Entry 4FL4 (X-ray diffraction, 2.80 A resolution); this record covers chains B and C of the 3 polymer chains in the assembly.

Chain B:
Protein: Scaffolding dockerin binding protein A
Source organism: Clostridium thermocellum
Notes: fragment: type II cohesin
UniProt: P71143 (P71143_CLOTM); residues 14-187 here correspond to UniProt positions 27-200 (UniProt number = residue number + 13)
Chain sequence (187 residues; row label = number of the first residue in the row):
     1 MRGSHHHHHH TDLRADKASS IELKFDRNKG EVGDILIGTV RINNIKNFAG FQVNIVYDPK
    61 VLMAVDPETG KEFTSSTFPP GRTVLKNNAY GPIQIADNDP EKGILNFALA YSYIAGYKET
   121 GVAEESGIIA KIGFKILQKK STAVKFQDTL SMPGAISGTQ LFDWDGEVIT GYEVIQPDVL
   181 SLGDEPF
Not modelled in the structure: 1-17, 183-187
Differences from the reference sequence: expression tag (1-13); conflict Phe187 (Tyr200 in P71143)

Chain C:
Protein: Cellulosome anchoring protein cohesin region
Source organism: Clostridium thermocellum
Notes: fragment: type I cohesin, X module, type II dockerin
UniProt: C7HJU1 (C7HJU1_CLOTM); residues 2-313 here correspond to UniProt positions 9-320 (UniProt number = residue number + 7)
Chain sequence (321 residues; numbered 1 to 321; the number before each row is that of its first residue):
     1 MPTITPNKLT LKIGRAEGRP GDTVEIPVNL YGVPQKGIAS GDFVVSYDPN VLEIIEIEPG
    61 ELIVDPNPTK SFDTAVYPDR KMIVFLFAED SGTGAYAITE DGVFATIVAK VKEGAPEGFS
   121 AIEISEFGAF ADNDLVEVET DLINGGVLVT NKPVIEGYKV SGYILPDFSF DATVAPLVKA
   181 GFKVEIVGTE LYAVTDANGY FEITGVPANA SGYTLKISRA TYLDRVIANV VVTGDTSVST
   241 SQAPIMMWVG DIVKDNSINL LDVAEVIRCF NATKGSANYV EELDINRNGA INMQDIMIVH
   301 KHFGATSSDY DAQLEHHHHH H
Not modelled in the structure: 1-5, 314-321
Differences from the reference sequence: initiating methionine (1); expression tag (314-321)
Ion coordination: Ca2+ site 1: Asp251, Val253, Asp255, Ser257, Asp262; Ca2+ site 2: Asp284, Asn286, Asn288, Ala290, Asp295

Chain B / chain C interface:
Contacting residue pairs (40; chain B residue first):
  Ala49(B) with Met297(C)
  Phe51(B) with Met293(C)
  Gln52(B) with Phe270(C); Asn271(C), hydrogen bond; Asn292(C); Met293(C), hydrogen bond (side chain-backbone)
  Ile93(B) with His300(C)
  Ile95(B) with Ile267(C), hydrophobic; Phe270(C), hydrophobic; Ile296(C), hydrophobic
  Asp97(B) with Asn271(C), hydrogen bond
  Asn106(B) with Asn271(C), hydrogen bond
  Ala108(B) with Met293(C), hydrophobic
  Leu109(B) with Met293(C)
  Ala110(B) with Met293(C), hydrophobic; Met297(C), hydrophobic
  Tyr111(B) with His300(C), hydrogen bond (backbone-side chain)
  Ser112(B) with His300(C), hydrogen bond; Phe303(C)
  Ile114(B) with Met297(C), hydrophobic; His300(C)
  Leu150(B) with Thr273(C); Ala290(C)
  Ser151(B) with Asn271(C), hydrogen bond (side chain-backbone); Thr273(C); Ala290(C); Asn292(C), hydrogen bond (backbone-side chain)
  Pro153(B) with Asn288(C); Ala290(C)
  Gln160(B) with Gln294(C)
  Phe162(B) with Met293(C), hydrophobic; Gln294(C); Met297(C), hydrophobic
  Asp163(B) with Met297(C)
  Asp165(B) with Lys301(C)
  Gly166(B) with Met297(C); Lys301(C)
  Glu167(B) with Ser169(C), hydrogen bond; Lys301(C), salt bridge
  Val168(B) with Gln294(C)
Other interface residues (no listed pair), chain B (26 interface residues in all): Gly50, Tyr113, Met152
Other interface residues (no listed pair), chain C (16 interface residues in all): Val263

Summary:
The interface between chain B and chain C involves 26 residues on one side and 16 on the other; the contacts
include 9 hydrogen bonds and 1 salt bridge. Among the polar pairs are Glu167(B)-Lys301(C), Gln52(B)-Asn271(C)
and Gln52(B)-Met293(C).
Here chain B is Scaffolding dockerin binding protein A and chain C is Cellulosome anchoring protein cohesin
region, both from Clostridium thermocellum. Entry 4FL4 (Scaffoldin conformation and dynamics revealed by a
ternary complex from the Clostridium thermocellum cellulosome) was determined by X-ray diffraction.
